7FFE - chains A and B of the 16 polymer chains in the assembly; structure by electron microscopy, 3.50 A resolution.

Chain A:
Molecule: Capsid protein
Source organism: Venezuelan equine encephalitis virus (strain TC-83)
Notes: EC 3.4.21.90
UniProt: P05674 (POLS_EEVV8); residues 1-275 here = UniProt positions 1-275
Amino-acid sequence (275 residues; each row starts with the number of its first residue):
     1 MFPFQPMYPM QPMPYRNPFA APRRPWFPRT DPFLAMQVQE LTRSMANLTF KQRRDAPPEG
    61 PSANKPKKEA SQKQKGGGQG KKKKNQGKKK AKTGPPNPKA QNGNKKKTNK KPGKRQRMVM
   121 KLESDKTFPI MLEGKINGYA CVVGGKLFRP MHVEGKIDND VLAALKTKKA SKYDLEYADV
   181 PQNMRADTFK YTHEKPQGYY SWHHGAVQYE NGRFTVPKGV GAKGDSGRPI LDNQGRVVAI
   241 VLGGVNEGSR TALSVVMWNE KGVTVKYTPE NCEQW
Not modelled in the structure: 1-112
Sequence notes: engineered mutation Asn64 (Lys in P05674)

Chain B:
Molecule: Spike glycoprotein E1
Source organism: Venezuelan equine encephalitis virus (strain TC-83)
UniProt: P05674 (POLS_EEVV8); residues 1-442 here correspond to UniProt positions 813-1254 (UniProt number = residue number + 812)
Amino-acid sequence (442 residues; numbered 1 to 442; the number before each row is that of its first residue):
     1 YEHATTMPSQ AGISYNTIVN RAGYAPLPIS ITPTKIKLIP TVNLEYVTCH YKTGMDSPAI
    61 KCCGSQECTP TYRPDEQCKV FTGVYPFMWG GAYCFCDTEN TQVSKAYVMK SDDCLADHAE
   121 AYKAHTASVQ AFLNITVGEH SIVTTVYVNG ETPVNFNGVK ITAGPLSTAW TPFDRKIVQY
   181 AGEIYNYDFP EYGAGQPGAF GDIQSRTVSS SDLYANTNLV LQRPKAGAIH VPYTQAPSGF
   241 EQWKKDKAPS LKFTAPFGCE IYTNPIRAEN CAVGSIPLAF DIPDALFTRV SETPTLSAAE
   301 CTLNECVYSS DFGGIATVKY SASKSGKCAV HVPSGTATLK EAAVELTEQG SATIHFSTAN
   361 IHPEFRLQIC TSYVTCKGDC HPPKDHIVTH PQYHAQTFTA AVSKTAWTWL TSLLGGSAVI
   421 IIIGLVLATI VAMYVLTNQK HN
Cystine bridges: Cys49-Cys114, Cys62-Cys94, Cys63-Cys96, Cys259-Cys271, Cys301-Cys376, Cys306-Cys380, Cys328-Cys370

How chain A and chain B interact:
Pairs across the interface (5):
  Lys172(A) - Val435(B)
  Lys172(A) - Gln439(B)
  Tyr173(A) - Gln439(B)  hydrogen bond
  Met257(A) - Asn442(B)
  Asn259(A) - His441(B)
Also at the interface, not in a pair above, chain A (6 interface residues in all): Gly212, Val263
Also at the interface, not in a pair above, chain B (5 interface residues in all): Asn438

In short:
6 residues of chain A face 5 of chain B across their interface; the contacts include 1 hydrogen bond. Its one
hydrogen-bonded contact is Tyr173(A)-Gln439(B).
Chain A is Capsid protein and chain B is Spike glycoprotein E1, both from Venezuelan equine encephalitis virus
(strain TC-83); the structure, Cryo-EM structure of VEEV VLP, was determined by electron microscopy, deposited
together with 7FFF, 7FFL, 7FFN, 7FFO and 7FFQ.
